Entry 3EAD (X-ray diffraction, 2.25 A resolution); this record covers chain A.

== Chain A ==
Protein: Na/Ca exchange protein
Source organism: Drosophila melanogaster
Notes: fragment: calx-cbd1
UniProtKB: Q24413 (Q24413_DROME); residue numbers follow UniProt; this construct covers 438-574
Sequence (137 residues; each row starts with the number of its first residue):
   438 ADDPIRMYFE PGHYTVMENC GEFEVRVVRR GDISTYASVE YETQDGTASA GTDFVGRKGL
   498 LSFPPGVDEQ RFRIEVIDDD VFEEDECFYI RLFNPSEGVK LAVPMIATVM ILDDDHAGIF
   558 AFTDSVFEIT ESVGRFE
Unresolved in the structure: 438-441, 553-574
Bound ions: Ca2+ site 1: Glu455, Asp490, Glu520; Ca2+ site 2: Glu455, Asp516, Val518, Glu520, Asp550, Asp552; Ca2+ site 3: Asp490, Glu520, Glu523; Ca2+ site 4: Asp515, Asp516, Asp551
What the authors report for this chain:
  - Ca2+ coordination: Glu455, Asp490, Asp515, Asp516, Val518, Glu520, Glu523
  - mutagenesis - E520A: decreased binding to regulatory Ca2+
  - mutagenesis - E455A (20-fold), E455D, E520A (1.2 +/- 0.01 mum): decreased binding to Ca2+

== Overview ==
The Ca2+ site 1 is built by Glu455, Asp490 and Glu520. Glu455, Asp516, Val518, Glu520, Asp550 and Asp552
coordinate Ca2+ site 2. From the paper: E455A, E455D and E520A reduce binding to Ca2+; Ca2+ coordination by
Glu455, Asp490 and Asp515 among others.
Chain A is Na/Ca exchange protein (Drosophila melanogaster); the structure, Crystal structure of CALX-CBD1,
was determined by X-ray diffraction, deposited together with 3E9T.
